PDB entry 8HR7 | electron microscopy, 3.96 A resolution | chains G and I of the 19 polymer chains in the assembly

# Chain G (and I)
Molecule: Adenosine deaminase
Source organism: Escherichia coli
Notes: chain I of this document is another copy of the same molecule, construct and numbering; everything in this record applies to it too
Reference sequence: A0A8E2SFD7 (A0A8E2SFD7_ECOLX); residue numbers follow UniProt; this construct covers 1-799
Chain sequence (799 residues; numbered 1 to 799; the number before each row is that of its first residue):
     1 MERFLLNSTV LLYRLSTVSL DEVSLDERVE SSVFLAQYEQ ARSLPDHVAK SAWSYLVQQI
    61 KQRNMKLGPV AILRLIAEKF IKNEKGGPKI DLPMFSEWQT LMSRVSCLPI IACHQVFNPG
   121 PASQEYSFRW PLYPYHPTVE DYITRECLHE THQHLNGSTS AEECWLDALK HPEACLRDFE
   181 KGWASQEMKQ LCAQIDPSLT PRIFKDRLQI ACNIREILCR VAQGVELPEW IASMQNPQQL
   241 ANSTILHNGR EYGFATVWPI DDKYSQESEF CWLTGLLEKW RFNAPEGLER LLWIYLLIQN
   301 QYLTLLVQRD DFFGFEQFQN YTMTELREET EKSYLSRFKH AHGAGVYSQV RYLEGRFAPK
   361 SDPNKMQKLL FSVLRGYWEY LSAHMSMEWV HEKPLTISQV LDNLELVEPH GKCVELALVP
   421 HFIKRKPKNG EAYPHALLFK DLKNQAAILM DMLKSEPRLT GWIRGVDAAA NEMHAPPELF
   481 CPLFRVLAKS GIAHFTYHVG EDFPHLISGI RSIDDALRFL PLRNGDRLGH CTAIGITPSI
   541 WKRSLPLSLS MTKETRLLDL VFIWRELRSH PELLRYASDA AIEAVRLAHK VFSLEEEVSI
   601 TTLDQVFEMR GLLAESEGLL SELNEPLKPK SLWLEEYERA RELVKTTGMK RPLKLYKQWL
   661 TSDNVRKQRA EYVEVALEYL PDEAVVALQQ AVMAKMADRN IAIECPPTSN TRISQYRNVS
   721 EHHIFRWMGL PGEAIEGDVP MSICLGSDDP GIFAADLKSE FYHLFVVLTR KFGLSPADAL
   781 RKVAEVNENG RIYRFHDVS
Disordered / not traced: 312-322, 620-630, 799
Construct notes: conflict T274 (Ile in A0A8E2SFD7)

# Interface between chain G and chain I
Pairs across the interface - 62 pairs, chain G then chain I:
  E30(G) with Q186(I)
  S31(G) with Q190(I), hydrogen bond (backbone-side chain)
  F34(G) with Q190(I)
  L35(G) with Q190(I), hydrogen bond (backbone-side chain); A193(I); Q194(I)
  Y38(G) with R42(I); Q194(I)
  E39(G) with R42(I), hydrogen bond (backbone-side chain)
  Q40(G) with R42(I), hydrogen bond (backbone-side chain)
  A41(G) with R42(I)
  R42(G) with E39(I), hydrogen bond (side chain-backbone); Q40(I), hydrogen bond (side chain-backbone); R42(I)
  S43(G) with S544(I), hydrogen bond; S714(I); Q715(I)
  L44(G) with S544(I); P546(I)
  P45(G) with Q715(I)
  H47(G) with D502(I); F503(I)
  V48(G) with L545(I), hydrophobic; L549(I), hydrophobic
  S51(G) with S550(I), hydrogen bond (side chain-backbone); M551(I); Y672(I)
  A52(G) with S550(I), hydrogen bond (backbone-side chain)
  S54(G) with Y672(I)
  Y55(G) with S550(I); Y672(I); V673(I), hydrophobic; E674(I)
  Q58(G) with E671(I); Y672(I), hydrogen bond (side chain-backbone)
  Q62(G) with E671(I)
  Q190(G) with S31(I); F34(I)
  A193(G) with L35(I), hydrophobic
  Q194(G) with L35(I); Y38(I)
  D502(G) with H47(I), salt bridge
  F503(G) with H47(I), hydrogen bond (backbone-side chain)
  P504(G) with H47(I)
  S544(G) with S43(I), hydrogen bond; R717(I)
  L545(G) with P45(I)
  L549(G) with V48(I), hydrophobic
  S550(G) with S51(I), hydrogen bond (side chain-backbone); A52(I), hydrogen bond (side chain-backbone); Y55(I)
  E671(G) with Q58(I)
  Y672(G) with S54(I); Y55(I); Q58(I), hydrogen bond (backbone-side chain)
  V673(G) with Y55(I), hydrophobic
  E674(G) with Y55(I)
  S714(G) with S43(I)
  Q715(G) with P45(I)
  R717(G) with R543(I); S544(I); R717(I)
Other interface residues (no listed pair), chain G (43 interface residues in all): D46, K50, Q186, R543, P546, A670
Other interface residues (no listed pair), chain I (43 interface residues in all): E27, E30, L44, Q62, E187, E501, P504

# In short
The chain G/chain I interface involves 43 residues from each chain; the contacts include 15 hydrogen bonds and
1 salt bridge. Polar contacts include D502(G)-H47(I), S31(G)-Q190(I) and L35(G)-Q190(I).
Chain G and chain I are both Adenosine deaminase (Escherichia coli); the structure, Structure of RdrA-RdrB
complex, was determined by electron microscopy, deposited together with 8HR8, 8HR9, 8HRA, 8HRB and 8HRC.
